4M0D - chains A and D; structure by X-ray diffraction, 2.58 A resolution.

== Chain A (and D) ==
Molecule: N-acetylmuramic acid 6-phosphate etherase
Source organism: Haemophilus influenzae
Notes: EC 4.2.1.126; chain D of this document is another copy of the same molecule, construct and numbering; everything in this record applies to it too
UniProt: P44862 (MURQ_HAEIN); residues 1-303 here = UniProt positions 1-303
Amino-acid sequence (303 residues; each row starts with the number of its first residue):
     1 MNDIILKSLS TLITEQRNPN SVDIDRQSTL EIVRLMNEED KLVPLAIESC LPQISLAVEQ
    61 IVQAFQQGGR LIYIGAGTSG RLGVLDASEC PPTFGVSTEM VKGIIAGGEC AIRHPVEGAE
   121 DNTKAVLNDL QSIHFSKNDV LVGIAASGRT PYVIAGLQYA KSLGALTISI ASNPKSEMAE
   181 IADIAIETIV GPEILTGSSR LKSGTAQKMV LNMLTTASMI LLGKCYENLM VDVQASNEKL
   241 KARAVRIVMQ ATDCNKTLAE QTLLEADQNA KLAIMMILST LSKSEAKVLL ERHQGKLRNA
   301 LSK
Disordered / not traced: 1-4
Swiss-Prot annotation at these positions:
  - active site: E89 (Proton donor), E120

== Interface between chain A and chain D ==
Pairs across the interface - 177 pairs, chain A then chain D:
  I5(A) with E238(D)
  L6(A) with E238(D); K239(D); A242(D), hydrophobic
  K7(A) with K256(D)
  L9(A) with K239(D); A242(D); R243(D)
  S10(A) with R246(D)
  E15(A) with K239(D); R243(D), salt bridge; R246(D), hydrogen bond (backbone-side chain)
  R17(A) with E227(D), salt bridge; N228(D), hydrogen bond; L229(D); Q250(D)
  N18(A) with N228(D), hydrogen bond (backbone-side chain)
  S21(A) with N228(D), hydrogen bond
  V22(A) with E227(D); N228(D)
  I24(A) with I220(D); E227(D)
  D25(A) with I220(D); C225(D); Y226(D); E227(D), hydrogen bond (side chain-backbone); R298(D), hydrogen bond (backbone-side chain)
  R26(A) with Y226(D); E227(D); R298(D)
  T29(A) with S55(D); V58(D); E59(D); L221(D)
  L30(A) with L51(D); S55(D)
  I32(A) with I220(D), hydrophobic; L221(D), hydrophobic
  V33(A) with I54(D), hydrophobic; M213(D)
  R34(A) with L51(D)
  M36(A) with N212(D); M213(D), hydrophobic; T216(D)
  N37(A) with P44(D), hydrogen bond (side chain-backbone); I47(D); E48(D); M213(D)
  D40(A) with P44(D); M209(D); M213(D)
  K41(A) with L45(D); E48(D), salt bridge
  P44(A) with N37(D), hydrogen bond (backbone-side chain); D40(D); K41(D)
  I47(A) with N37(D)
  E48(A) with N37(D); K41(D), salt bridge
  L51(A) with L30(D); V33(D); R34(D); N37(D)
  I54(A) with V33(D), hydrophobic
  S55(A) with T29(D), hydrogen bond (side chain-backbone); L30(D), hydrogen bond (side chain-backbone)
  V58(A) with T29(D)
  E59(A) with T29(D), hydrogen bond
  T78(A) with E89(D), hydrogen bond
  R81(A) with L85(D); S88(D); E89(D)
  V84(A) with R113(D)
  L85(A) with R81(D)
  D86(A) with R200(D), salt bridge
  S88(A) with R81(D), hydrogen bond; R113(D); P115(D)
  E89(A) with T78(D), hydrogen bond; R200(D), salt bridge
  P92(A) with P115(D), hydrophobic
  T93(A) with S198(D)
  F94(A) with L195(D), hydrophobic; R200(D)
  G103(A) with R113(D), hydrogen bond (backbone-side chain)
  E109(A) with R113(D), salt bridge
  I112(A) with I112(D), hydrophobic; R113(D)
  R113(A) with V84(D); S88(D); G103(D), hydrogen bond (side chain-backbone); E109(D), salt bridge; I112(D)
  P115(A) with S88(D); P92(D), hydrophobic
  V116(A) with S236(D)
  E117(A) with S236(D)
  G118(A) with S236(D), hydrogen bond (backbone-backbone)
  E120(A) with N237(D); K239(D), salt bridge
  D121(A) with N237(D); E238(D), hydrogen bond (side chain-backbone)
  R149(A) with K239(D)
  I194(A) with N228(D)
  L195(A) with T93(D); F94(D), hydrophobic; N228(D); L229(D); M230(D), hydrophobic
  T196(A) with N228(D), hydrogen bond (backbone-backbone)
  G197(A) with R243(D), hydrogen bond (backbone-side chain)
  R200(A) with D86(D), salt bridge; E89(D), salt bridge; F94(D); K208(D), hydrogen bond (backbone-side chain); N212(D); T215(D), hydrogen bond; T216(D), hydrogen bond
  L201(A) with K208(D), hydrogen bond (backbone-side chain); N212(D); T216(D)
  G204(A) with K208(D)
  T205(A) with K208(D), hydrogen bond
  K208(A) with R200(D), hydrogen bond (side chain-backbone); L201(D), hydrogen bond (side chain-backbone); G204(D); T205(D), hydrogen bond
  M209(A) with D40(D); T205(D)
  N212(A) with R200(D); L201(D)
  M213(A) with V33(D); M36(D), hydrophobic
  T215(A) with R200(D), hydrogen bond
  T216(A) with R200(D), hydrogen bond; L201(D)
  A217(A) with I32(D), hydrophobic
  I220(A) with I24(D), hydrophobic; D25(D); I32(D), hydrophobic
  L221(A) with T29(D); I32(D), hydrophobic
  C225(A) with D25(D)
  Y226(A) with D25(D)
  E227(A) with R17(D), salt bridge; V22(D); I24(D); D25(D), hydrogen bond (backbone-side chain)
  N228(A) with R17(D), hydrogen bond; N18(D), hydrogen bond (side chain-backbone); S21(D), hydrogen bond; V22(D); I194(D); L195(D); T196(D), hydrogen bond (backbone-backbone)
  L229(A) with R17(D); L195(D)
  M230(A) with L195(D), hydrophobic
  S236(A) with E117(D); G118(D), hydrogen bond (backbone-backbone)
  N237(A) with G118(D); E120(D), hydrogen bond; D121(D)
  E238(A) with L6(D); D121(D)
  K239(A) with L9(D); E120(D), salt bridge
  A242(A) with L9(D), hydrophobic
  R243(A) with L9(D); E15(D), salt bridge; G197(D), hydrogen bond (side chain-backbone)
  R246(A) with L9(D); S10(D); E15(D), hydrogen bond (side chain-backbone)
  Q250(A) with R17(D)
  R298(A) with D25(D), salt bridge; R26(D)
Other interface residues (no listed pair), chain A (93 interface residues in all): Q16, Q27, L45, P52, L82, I105, S147, S198, A235, V245
Other interface residues (no listed pair), chain D (88 interface residues in all): K7, Q16, P52, I104, I105, S147, A217

== Overview ==
93 residues of chain A and 88 residues of chain D are in contact, with 39 hydrogen bonds and 15 salt bridges.
Among the polar pairs are E15(A)-R243(D), R17(A)-E227(D) and K41(A)-E48(D). Curated annotation (UniProt) lists
active-site residues E89(A) and E120(A) on chain A.
Both chains are N-acetylmuramic acid 6-phosphate etherase (Haemophilus influenzae). Entry 4M0D (Crystal
structure of MurQ from H.influenzae in apo form) was determined by X-ray diffraction together with 4LZJ from
the same study.
